9KI1 - chains M and Q of the 60 polymer chains in the assembly; structure by electron microscopy, 3.30 A resolution.

== Chain M (and Q) ==
Name: Baseplate protein gp47
Source organism: Escherichia phage Mu
Notes: chain Q of this document is another copy of the same molecule, construct and numbering; everything in this record applies to it too
UniProt: Q9T1V2 (BP47_BPMU); numbering as in UniProt (aligned over 1-360)
Amino-acid sequence (360 residues; row label = number of the first residue in the row):
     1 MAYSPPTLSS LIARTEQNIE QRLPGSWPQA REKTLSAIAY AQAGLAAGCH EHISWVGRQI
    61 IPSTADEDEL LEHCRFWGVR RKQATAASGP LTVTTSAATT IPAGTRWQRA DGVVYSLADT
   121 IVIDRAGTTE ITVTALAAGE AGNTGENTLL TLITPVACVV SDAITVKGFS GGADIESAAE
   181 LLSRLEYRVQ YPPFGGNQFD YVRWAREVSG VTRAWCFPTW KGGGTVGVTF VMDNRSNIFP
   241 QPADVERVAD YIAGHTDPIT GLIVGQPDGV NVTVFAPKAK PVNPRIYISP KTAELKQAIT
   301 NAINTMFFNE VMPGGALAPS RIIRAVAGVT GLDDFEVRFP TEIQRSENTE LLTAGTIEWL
Unresolved in the structure: 1-3, 360 (chain Q: 1)

== Chain M / chain Q interface ==
Residue-residue contacts (52; chain M residue first):
  Glu32(M) - Arg22(Q)
  Glu32(M) - Pro24(Q)
  Ala37(M) - Arg22(Q)
  Ile38(M) - Leu35(Q)  hydrophobic
  Ile38(M) - Gln42(Q)
  Tyr40(M) - Asn18(Q)
  Tyr40(M) - Arg22(Q)
  Gln42(M) - Gln42(Q)
  Leu45(M) - Leu11(Q)  hydrophobic
  Leu45(M) - Thr15(Q)
  Leu45(M) - Gln42(Q)
  Leu45(M) - Ala46(Q)  hydrophobic
  Gly48(M) - His50(Q)
  Cys49(M) - His50(Q)
  Cys49(M) - Ile53(Q)
  Glu51(M) - Ala2(Q)  hydrogen bond (side chain-backbone)
  His52(M) - Ala2(Q)  hydrogen bond (side chain-backbone)
  His52(M) - His50(Q)
  His52(M) - Ile53(Q)
  His52(M) - Ser54(Q)
  Ile53(M) - Ile53(Q)  hydrophobic
  Trp55(M) - Ala2(Q)  hydrophobic
  Val56(M) - Ile53(Q)  hydrophobic
  Val56(M) - Gly57(Q)
  Ile60(M) - Ile60(Q)  hydrophobic
  Glu72(M) - Ile61(Q)
  His73(M) - Ile61(Q)
  Arg75(M) - Ser63(Q)
  Arg75(M) - Glu186(Q)  salt bridge
  Arg75(M) - Gln190(Q)  hydrogen bond (backbone-side chain)
  Phe76(M) - Glu186(Q)
  Phe76(M) - Val189(Q)  hydrophobic
  Phe76(M) - Gln190(Q)  hydrogen bond (backbone-side chain)
  Trp77(M) - Trp77(Q)  hydrophobic
  Gly78(M) - Gln190(Q)
  Arg188(M) - Val189(Q)
  Pro193(M) - Pro193(Q)
  Phe194(M) - Pro193(Q)
  Gly195(M) - Gly195(Q)
  Asp257(M) - Pro192(Q)
  Ile259(M) - Gln190(Q)
  Thr260(M) - Tyr191(Q)
  Thr260(M) - Pro192(Q)
  Leu262(M) - Arg203(Q)
  Ile263(M) - Phe199(Q)  hydrophobic
  Val264(M) - Pro193(Q)
  Gln266(M) - Asn197(Q)
  Pro267(M) - Gly196(Q)
  Asp268(M) - Gly196(Q)  hydrogen bond (backbone-backbone)
  Asp268(M) - Tyr201(Q)
  Asp268(M) - Val226(Q)
  Gly269(M) - Val270(Q)
Also at the interface, not in a pair above, chain M (38 interface residues in all): Lys33, Thr34, Ala41, Gln59
Also at the interface, not in a pair above, chain Q (45 interface residues in all): Tyr3, Ile19, Leu23, Ala43, Cys49, Val56, Pro62, Leu185, Phe194, Gln198, Asp200, Pro218, Gly224, Pro267

== Overview ==
Chain M and chain Q form an interface of 38 and 45 residues respectively, with 5 hydrogen bonds and 1 salt
bridge. Among the polar pairs are Arg75(M)-Glu186(Q), Glu51(M)-Ala2(Q) and His52(M)-Ala2(Q).
Both chains are Baseplate protein gp47 (Escherichia phage Mu). Entry 9KI1 (Baseplate structure of Escherichia
phage Mu) was determined by electron microscopy, deposited together with 9LJ8, 9JOD, 9KHX, 9KHY and 9KNU.
